7JQZ - chains A and B of the 10 polymer chains in the assembly; structure by X-ray diffraction, 2.20 A resolution.

Chain A (and B):
Name: Alpha/beta hydrolase fold
Organism: Burkholderia cenocepacia (strain MC0-3)
Notes: chain B of this document is another copy of the same molecule, construct and numbering; everything in this record applies to it too
Reference sequence: B1K378 (B1K378_BURCC); numbering as in UniProt (aligned over 1-309)
Sequence (309 residues; numbered 1 to 309; the number before each row is that of its first residue):
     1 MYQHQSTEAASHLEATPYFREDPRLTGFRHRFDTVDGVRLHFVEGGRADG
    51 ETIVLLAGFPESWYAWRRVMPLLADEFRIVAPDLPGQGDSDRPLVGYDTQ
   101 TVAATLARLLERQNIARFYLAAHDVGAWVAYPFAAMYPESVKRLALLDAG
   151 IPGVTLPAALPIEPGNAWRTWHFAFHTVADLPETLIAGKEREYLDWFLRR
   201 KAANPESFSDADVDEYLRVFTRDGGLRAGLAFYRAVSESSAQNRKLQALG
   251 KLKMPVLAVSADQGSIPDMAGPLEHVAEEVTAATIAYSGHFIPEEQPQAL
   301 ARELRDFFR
Disordered / not traced: 1-15
From the paper describing this entry:
  - self-association interface (contacts with another copy of this molecule); pairs are residue here / residue on that copy: Pro17-Tyr287 (hydrophobic contact)

How chain A and chain B interact:
Contacting residue pairs - 51 pairs, chain A then chain B:
  Pro157(A) with Ile162(B)
  Ala158(A) with Pro161(B); Ile162(B), hydrogen bond (backbone-backbone)
  Ala159(A) with Ala159(B), hydrophobic; Leu160(B)
  Leu160(A) with Ala159(B); Leu160(B), hydrogen bond (backbone-backbone); Ile162(B), hydrophobic
  Pro161(A) with Ala158(B); Ala159(B)
  Ile162(A) with Leu156(B), hydrophobic; Pro157(B); Ala158(B), hydrogen bond (backbone-backbone); Leu160(B), hydrophobic; Phe173(B), hydrophobic; Thr177(B)
  Glu163(A) with Ser237(B)
  Pro164(A) with Thr177(B); Arg234(B); Val236(B)
  Ala167(A) with Ala174(B), hydrophobic; Thr177(B)
  Trp168(A) with Val178(B), hydrophobic
  Trp171(A) with Ala174(B), hydrophobic; Phe175(B), hydrophobic; Val178(B); Leu181(B), hydrophobic
  Phe173(A) with Ile162(B), hydrophobic
  Ala174(A) with Ala167(B), hydrophobic; Trp171(B), hydrophobic
  Phe175(A) with Trp171(B), hydrophobic
  Thr177(A) with Pro164(B); Ala167(B)
  Val178(A) with Trp168(B), hydrophobic; Trp171(B); Trp196(B), hydrophobic
  Leu181(A) with Trp171(B), hydrophobic; Trp196(B), hydrophobic
  Thr184(A) with Lys189(B)
  Leu185(A) with Leu185(B); Lys189(B), hydrogen bond (backbone-side chain)
  Ala187(A) with Lys189(B), hydrogen bond (backbone-side chain)
  Lys189(A) with Thr184(B); Leu185(B); Lys189(B)
  Tyr193(A) with Leu185(B), hydrophobic
  Trp196(A) with Val178(B), hydrophobic; Leu181(B), hydrophobic
  Val236(A) with Pro164(B)
  Ser237(A) with Glu163(B); Pro164(B)
Interface residues without a listed pair, chain A (30 interface residues in all): Leu156, Ala179, Ile186, Glu192, Arg234
Interface residues without a listed pair, chain B (28 interface residues in all): Glu192, Tyr193, Tyr233

In short:
30 residues of chain A face 28 of chain B across their interface, with 5 hydrogen bonds. Among the polar pairs
are Leu185(A)-Lys189(B), Ala187(A)-Lys189(B) and Ala158(A)-Ile162(B). The paper reports a self-association
interface involving Pro17(A).
Chain A and chain B are both Alpha/beta hydrolase fold (Burkholderia cenocepacia (strain MC0-3)); the
structure, Crystal structure of Cfl2 wild-type from Burkholderia cenocepacia, was determined by X-ray
diffraction (same publication as 7JQX and 7JQY).
